PDB entry 5NA1 | X-ray diffraction, 2.32 A resolution | chain A

[Chain A]
Protein: NADH dehydrogenase-like protein SAOUHSC_00878
From: Staphylococcus aureus subsp. aureus NCTC 8325
Notes: EC 1.6.99.-
Reference sequence: Q2FZV7 (Y878_STAA8); residues 1-402 here = UniProt positions 1-402
Sequence (408 residues; numbered -5 to 402; the number before each row is that of its first residue; numbers below 1 keep their minus sign (His-5 is residue -5)):
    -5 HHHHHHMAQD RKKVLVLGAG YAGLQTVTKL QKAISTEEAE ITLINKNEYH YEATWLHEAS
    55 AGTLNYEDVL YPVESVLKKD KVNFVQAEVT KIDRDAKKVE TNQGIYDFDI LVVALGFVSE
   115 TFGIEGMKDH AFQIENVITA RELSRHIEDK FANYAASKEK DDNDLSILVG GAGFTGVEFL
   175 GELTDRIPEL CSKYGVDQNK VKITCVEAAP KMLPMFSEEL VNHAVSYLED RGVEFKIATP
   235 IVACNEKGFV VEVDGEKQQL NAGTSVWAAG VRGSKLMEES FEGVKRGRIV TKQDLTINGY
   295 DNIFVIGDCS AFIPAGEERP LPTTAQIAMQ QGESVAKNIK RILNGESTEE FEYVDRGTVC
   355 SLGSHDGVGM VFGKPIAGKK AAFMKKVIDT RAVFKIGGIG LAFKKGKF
Not modelled in the structure: -5 to 4
Construct notes: expression tag (-5 to 0)
UniProt features mapped onto this chain:
  - active site: Glu172
  - binding site (FAD): Gly12 to Ala16, Asn39, Lys40, Val83, Asp302, Ala319, Gln320, Lys379
Residues lining bound ligands:
  - FAD (flavin-adenine dinucleotide): Gly12, Ala13, Gly14, Tyr15, Ala16, Gly17, Asn39, Lys40, Asn41, Tyr45, Ala47, Thr48, Leu50, His51, Ala81, Glu82, Val83, Ala108, Leu109, Gly110, Phe111, Ile128, Phe168, Thr169, Glu172, Leu270, Gly301, Asp302, Thr317, Thr318, Ala319, Gln320, Ala322, Thr352, Val353, Lys379
  - malonate ion (MLI): Ser358, His359, Lys373, Ala376, Phe377, Lys380
What the authors report for this chain:
  - binding site for flavin-adenine dinucleotide: Phe168, Thr169, Glu172
  - catalytic residues: Glu172, Asp179, Glu183, Lys379 (proposed by the authors, not directly observed)
  - catalytic residues: His51, Glu176 (from molecular simulation)
  - mutagenesis - E172A, E172Q, E172S: decreased catalytic activity on DMN
  - mutagenesis - E172D: abolished catalytic activity
  - mutagenesis - E172D: decreased stability
  - mutagenesis - E172A, E172Q, E172S: decreased binding to NAD+
  - mutagenesis - E172A, E172Q, E172S: decreased binding to quinone
  - mutagenesis - E172A, E172Q, E172S: decreased catalytic activity on FAD oxidation
  - mutagenesis - E172A, E172Q, E172S: decreased catalytic activity
  - mutagenesis - E172A, E172Q, E172S: unchanged stability
  - contacts within the chain: Glu172-Lys379

[In short]
Bound to chain A: flavin-adenine dinucleotide and malonate ion. Curated annotation (UniProt) lists active-site
residue Glu172 and 12 FAD-binding residues. The paper reports catalytic residues Glu172, Asp179 and Glu183
among others; E172A, E172Q and E172S reduce catalytic activity on DMN.
Chain A is NADH dehydrogenase-like protein SAOUHSC_00878 (Staphylococcus aureus subsp. aureus NCTC 8325); the
structure, NADH:quinone oxidoreductase (NDH-II) from Staphylococcus aureus - holoprotein structure - 2.32 A
resolution, was determined by X-ray diffraction (same publication as 5NA4).
